3CF2 - chains A and B; structure by X-ray diffraction, 3.50 A resolution.

[Chain A (and B)]
Name: Transitional endoplasmic reticulum ATPase
From: Mus musculus
Notes: chain B of this document is another copy of the same molecule, construct and numbering; everything in this record applies to it too
UniProtKB: Q01853 (TERA_MOUSE); residue numbers follow UniProt; this construct covers 1-806
Chain sequence (806 residues; row label = number of the first residue in the row):
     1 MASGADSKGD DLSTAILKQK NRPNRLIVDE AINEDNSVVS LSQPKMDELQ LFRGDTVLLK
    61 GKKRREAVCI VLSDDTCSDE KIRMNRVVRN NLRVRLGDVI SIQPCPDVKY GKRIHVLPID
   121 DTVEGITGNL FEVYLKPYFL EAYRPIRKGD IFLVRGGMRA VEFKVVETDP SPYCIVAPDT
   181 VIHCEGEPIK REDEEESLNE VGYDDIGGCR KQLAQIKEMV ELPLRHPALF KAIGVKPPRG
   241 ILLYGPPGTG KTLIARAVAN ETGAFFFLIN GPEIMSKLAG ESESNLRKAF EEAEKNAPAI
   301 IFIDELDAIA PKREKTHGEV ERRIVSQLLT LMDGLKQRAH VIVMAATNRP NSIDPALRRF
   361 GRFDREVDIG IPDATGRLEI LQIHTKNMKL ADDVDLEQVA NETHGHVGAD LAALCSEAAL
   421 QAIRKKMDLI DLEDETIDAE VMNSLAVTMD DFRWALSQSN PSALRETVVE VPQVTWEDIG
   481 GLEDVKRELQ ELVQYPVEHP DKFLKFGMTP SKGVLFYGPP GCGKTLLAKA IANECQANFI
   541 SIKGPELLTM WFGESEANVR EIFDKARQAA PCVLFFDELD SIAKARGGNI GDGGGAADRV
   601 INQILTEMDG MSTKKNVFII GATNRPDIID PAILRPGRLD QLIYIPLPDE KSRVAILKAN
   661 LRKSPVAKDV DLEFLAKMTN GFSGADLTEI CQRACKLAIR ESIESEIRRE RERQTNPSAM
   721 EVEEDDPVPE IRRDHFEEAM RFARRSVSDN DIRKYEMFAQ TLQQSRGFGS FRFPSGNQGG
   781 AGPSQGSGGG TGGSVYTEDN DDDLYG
Not modelled in the structure: 1-20, 583-596, 623, 646-650, 665-666, 670-685, 705-727, 731-734, 741-755, 760-806
Residues lining bound ligands:
  - ADP (adenosine-5'-diphosphate): D205, I206, G207, C209, P247, G248, T249, G250, K251, T252, L253, D304, I380, I383, H384, G408, A409, A412
  - AMP-PNP (ANP; phosphoaminophosphonic acid-adenylate ester): D478, I479, G480, P519, P520, G521, C522, G523, K524, T525, L526, D577, N624, I656, N660, L687, T688
Swiss-Prot annotation at these positions:
  - region: T797 to G806 (Interaction with UBXN6)
  - motif: D802 to G806 (PIM motif)
  - binding site (ATP): P247 to L253, N348, H384, G521 to L526
  - modified residue: A2 (N-acetylalanine), S3 (Phosphoserine), S7 (Phosphoserine), S13 (Phosphoserine), S37 (Phosphoserine), K315 (N6,N6,N6-trimethyllysine), T436 (Phosphothreonine), S462 (Phosphoserine), K502 (N6-acetyllysine), K505 (N6-acetyllysine), K668 (N6-acetyllysine), S702 (Phosphoserine), K754 (N6-acetyllysine), S770 (Phosphoserine), S775 (Phosphoserine), S787 (Phosphoserine), Y805 (Phosphotyrosine)
  - cross-link (Glycyl lysine isopeptide (Lys-Gly)): K8 (interchain with G-Cter in SUMO2), K18 (interchain with G-Cter in SUMO2)

[How chain A and chain B interact]
Residue-residue contacts - 100 pairs, chain A then chain B:
  E124(A) - K231(B)
  G125(A) - A232(B)
  M158(A) - G234(B)
  M158(A) - V235(B)  hydrophobic
  R159(A) - K231(B)  hydrogen bond (side chain-backbone)
  R159(A) - A232(B)  hydrogen bond (side chain-backbone)
  R159(A) - I233(B)
  N270(A) - D333(B)
  P272(A) - S326(B)  hydrogen bond (backbone-side chain)
  P272(A) - R362(B)
  E273(A) - T330(B)
  M275(A) - R322(B)
  M275(A) - R323(B)
  M275(A) - S326(B)
  S276(A) - R323(B)
  S276(A) - S326(B)
  S276(A) - Q327(B)
  S276(A) - T330(B)  hydrogen bond
  K277(A) - R323(B)  hydrogen bond (backbone-side chain)
  L278(A) - R323(B)  hydrogen bond (backbone-side chain)
  A279(A) - R323(B)
  E305(A) - R359(B)  salt bridge
  E305(A) - R362(B)  salt bridge
  K315(A) - T316(B)  hydrogen bond (side chain-backbone)
  K315(A) - R322(B)
  H317(A) - H317(B)
  H317(A) - E319(B)
  G318(A) - E319(B)
  E319(A) - E319(B)
  V320(A) - E319(B)  hydrogen bond (backbone-side chain)
  E321(A) - R322(B)  salt bridge
  N348(A) - R359(B)
  E402(A) - K614(B)
  A409(A) - F360(B)  hydrophobic
  D410(A) - F360(B)
  S416(A) - K236(B)
  E417(A) - P238(B)
  E417(A) - R365(B)  salt bridge
  L420(A) - L222(B)  hydrophobic
  L420(A) - F230(B)  hydrophobic
  L420(A) - V235(B)  hydrophobic
  I423(A) - L222(B)  hydrophobic
  I423(A) - L229(B)  hydrophobic
  I423(A) - I233(B)  hydrophobic
  R424(A) - E218(B)  hydrogen bond (side chain-backbone)
  R424(A) - L222(B)
  M427(A) - L229(B)  hydrophobic
  D428(A) - L222(B)
  D428(A) - H226(B)  salt bridge
  L429(A) - I27(B)  hydrophobic
  L429(A) - K81(B)
  D431(A) - R25(B)
  L432(A) - R25(B)  hydrogen bond (backbone-side chain)
  L432(A) - I27(B)  hydrophobic
  L432(A) - V99(B)  hydrophobic
  E433(A) - N21(B)
  E433(A) - R25(B)
  M442(A) - I233(B)  hydrophobic
  W454(A) - E218(B)
  L456(A) - K615(B)
  Q458(A) - Q215(B)
  S459(A) - Q215(B)
  P461(A) - K615(B)
  S462(A) - R567(B)
  L464(A) - R560(B)
  R465(A) - T606(B)  hydrogen bond (side chain-backbone)
  R465(A) - G610(B)
  K543(A) - D609(B)  salt bridge
  P545(A) - N602(B)  hydrogen bond (backbone-side chain)
  P545(A) - R638(B)
  E546(A) - N602(B)
  T549(A) - A597(B)
  T549(A) - D598(B)  hydrogen bond (side chain-backbone)
  T549(A) - R599(B)
  T549(A) - N602(B)  hydrogen bond
  T549(A) - Q603(B)
  M550(A) - N602(B)
  M550(A) - Q603(B)  hydrogen bond
  M550(A) - T606(B)
  M550(A) - E607(B)
  D577(A) - R635(B)  salt bridge
  E578(A) - A632(B)
  E578(A) - R635(B)  salt bridge
  N624(A) - R635(B)
  E689(A) - D640(B)
  E689(A) - L642(B)
  Q692(A) - Q641(B)
  C695(A) - M508(B)  hydrophobic
  K696(A) - L492(B)
  K696(A) - M508(B)  hydrogen bond (backbone-side chain)
  K696(A) - Q641(B)  hydrogen bond
  A698(A) - F506(B)
  I699(A) - K502(B)
  I699(A) - F506(B)  hydrophobic
  I699(A) - M508(B)  hydrophobic
  R700(A) - R487(B)  hydrogen bond (side chain-backbone)
  R700(A) - E488(B)
  R700(A) - E491(B)  salt bridge
  S702(A) - F506(B)
  I703(A) - K502(B)
Interface residues without a listed pair, chain A (69 interface residues in all): I126, G157, P247, A419, D434, I437, L548, L697, P729
Interface residues without a listed pair, chain B (68 interface residues in all): E80, P237, R313, G318, L329, A356, E366, Y495, H499, K505, Q568

[Overview]
69 residues of chain A and 68 residues of chain B are in contact, with 18 hydrogen bonds and 9 salt bridges.
Polar contacts include E305(A)-R359(B), E305(A)-R362(B) and E321(A)-R322(B). Chain A binds ADP and AMP-PNP.
Curated annotation (UniProt) lists 15 ATP-binding residues on chain A.
Both chains are Transitional endoplasmic reticulum ATPase (Mus musculus). Entry 3CF2 (Structure of P97/vcp in
complex with ADP/AMP-PNP) was determined by X-ray diffraction together with 3CF0, 3CF1 and 3CF3 from the same
study.
